Entry 6MQ6 (X-ray diffraction, 3.05 A resolution); this record covers chain A.

== Chain A ==
Name: Indoleamine 2,3-dioxygenase 1
From: Homo sapiens
Notes: EC 1.13.11.52
UniProt: P14902 (I23O1_HUMAN); numbering as in UniProt (aligned over 12-403)
Amino-acid sequence (425 residues; each row starts with the number of its first residue):
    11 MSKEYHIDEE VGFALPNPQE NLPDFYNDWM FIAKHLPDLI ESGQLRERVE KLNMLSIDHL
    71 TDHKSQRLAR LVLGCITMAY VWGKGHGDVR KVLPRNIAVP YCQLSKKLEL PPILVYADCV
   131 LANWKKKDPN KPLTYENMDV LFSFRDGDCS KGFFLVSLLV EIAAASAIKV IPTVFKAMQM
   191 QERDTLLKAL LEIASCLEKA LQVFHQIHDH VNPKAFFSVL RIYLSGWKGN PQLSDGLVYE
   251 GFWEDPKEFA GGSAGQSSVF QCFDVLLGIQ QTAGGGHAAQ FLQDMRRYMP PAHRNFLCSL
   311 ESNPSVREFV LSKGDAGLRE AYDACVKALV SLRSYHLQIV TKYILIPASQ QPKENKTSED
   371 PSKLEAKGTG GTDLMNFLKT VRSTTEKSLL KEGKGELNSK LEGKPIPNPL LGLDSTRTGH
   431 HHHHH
Not modelled in the structure: 11-13, 361-378, 403-435
Construct notes: initiating methionine (11); expression tag (404-435)
Ion coordination: heme Fe near H346 (its only coordinating residue here)
Residues lining bound ligands: heme (HEM): Y126, F163, S167, V170, F214, I217, F226, S263, A264, G265, F270, F291, L292, R343, H346, I349, V350, Y353, I354, L384, F387, L388, V391
What the authors report for this chain:
  - binding site for the ligand H7P: S167, F270, R343, H346

== Overview ==
Ligands of chain A: heme. The paper reports a binding site for the ligand H7P at S167, F270 and R343 among
others.
Chain A is Indoleamine 2,3-dioxygenase 1 (Homo sapiens); the structure, Mapping the binding trajectory of a
suicide inhibitor in human indoleamine 2,3-dioxygenase 1, was determined by X-ray diffraction, deposited
together with 6DPQ and 6DPR.
